Entry 9D65 (X-ray diffraction, 1.45 A resolution); this record covers chains A and B.

== Chain A ==
Name: Cobalt-containing nitrile hydratase subunit alpha
Source organism: Pseudonocardia thermophila
Notes: EC 4.2.1.84
Reference sequence: Q7SID2 (NHAA_PSETH); residue numbers follow UniProt; this construct covers 1-204
Sequence (204 residues; numbered 1 to 204; the number before each row is that of its first residue):
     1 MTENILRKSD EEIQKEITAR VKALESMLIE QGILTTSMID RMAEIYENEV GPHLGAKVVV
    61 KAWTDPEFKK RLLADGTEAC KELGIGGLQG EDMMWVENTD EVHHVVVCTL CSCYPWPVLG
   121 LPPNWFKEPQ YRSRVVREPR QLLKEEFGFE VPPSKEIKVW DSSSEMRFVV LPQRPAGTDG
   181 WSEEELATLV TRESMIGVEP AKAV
Unresolved in the structure: 1
Modified residues: Cys113 (S-hydroxycysteine; CSO)
Swiss-Prot annotation at these positions:
  - binding site (Co(2+)): Cys108, Cys111, Ser112, Cys113
  - modified residue: Cys111 (Cysteine sulfinic acid (-SO2H)), Cys113 (Cysteine sulfenic acid (-SOH))
Disulfide bonds: Cys108-Cys111

== Chain B ==
Name: Cobalt-containing nitrile hydratase subunit beta
Source organism: Pseudonocardia thermophila
Notes: EC 4.2.1.84
Reference sequence: Q7SID3 (NHAB_PSETH); residue numbers follow UniProt; this construct covers 1-228
Sequence (228 residues; row label = number of the first residue in the row):
     1 MNGVYDVGGT DGLGPINRPA DEPVFRAEWE KVAFAMFPAT FRAGFMGLDE FAFGIEQMNP
    61 AEYLESPYYW HWIRTYIHHG VRTGKIDLEE LERRTQYYRE NPDAPLPEHE QKPELIEFVN
   121 QAVYGGLPAS REVDRPPKFK EGDVVRFSTA SPKGHARRAR YVRGKTGTVV KHHGAYIYPD
   181 TAGNGLGECP EHLYTVRFTA QELWGPEGDP NSSVYYDCWE PYIELVDT
Sequence notes: engineered mutation Ala52 (Arg in Q7SID3)

== Interface between chain A and chain B ==
Residue-residue contacts (182):
  Asn4(A) with Glu65(B), hydrogen bond
  Arg7(A) with Glu65(B), salt bridge
  Gln14(A) with Trp29(B), hydrogen bond
  Glu16(A) with Arg99(B), salt bridge
  Ile17(A) with Trp29(B); Pro67(B), hydrophobic; Trp70(B), hydrophobic
  Thr18(A) with Trp29(B)
  Ala19(A) with Thr95(B); Tyr98(B); Arg99(B)
  Arg20(A) with Trp70(B); Arg74(B); Thr95(B)
  Val21(A) with Trp29(B), hydrophobic; Val32(B), hydrophobic; Ile73(B), hydrophobic
  Lys22(A) with Tyr98(B); Pro102(B), hydrogen bond (side chain-backbone); Asp103(B); Ala104(B), hydrogen bond (side chain-backbone); Leu106(B)
  Ala23(A) with Leu91(B); Arg94(B); Thr95(B); Tyr98(B)
  Leu24(A) with Met36(B), hydrophobic; Ile86(B), hydrophobic; Leu91(B)
  Glu25(A) with Val32(B); Met36(B); Leu106(B)
  Ser26(A) with Arg94(B), hydrogen bond; Tyr98(B); Pro107(B)
  Met27(A) with Ile86(B), hydrophobic; Asp87(B); Leu91(B), hydrophobic; Arg94(B)
  Leu28(A) with Phe45(B), hydrophobic
  Ile29(A) with Leu106(B), hydrophobic; Pro107(B); His109(B)
  Glu30(A) with Arg94(B), salt bridge; Pro107(B)
  Gln31(A) with Phe45(B); Lys85(B), hydrogen bond (side chain-backbone); Ile86(B)
  Gly32(A) with Lys112(B), hydrogen bond (backbone-side chain)
  Ile33(A) with Ala39(B); Ala43(B), hydrophobic; Phe45(B), hydrophobic; Leu115(B)
  Leu34(A) with Ala39(B), hydrophobic
  Thr35(A) with His109(B); Glu110(B); Gln111(B), hydrogen bond; Leu115(B)
  Thr36(A) with His109(B), hydrogen bond (backbone-side chain); Gln111(B), hydrogen bond
  Ser37(A) with Gln111(B), hydrogen bond; Ile116(B)
  Met38(A) with Ala39(B), hydrophobic; Leu115(B), hydrophobic; Ile116(B); Val119(B), hydrophobic
  Ile39(A) with Ala35(B), hydrophobic
  Arg41(A) with Val119(B); Asn120(B), hydrogen bond; Tyr124(B), hydrogen bond
  Met42(A) with Phe34(B), hydrophobic; Pro38(B), hydrophobic; Val119(B), hydrophobic
  Ile45(A) with Val119(B), hydrophobic; Val123(B), hydrophobic; Tyr124(B)
  Tyr46(A) with Val24(B); Phe34(B), hydrophobic; Val123(B)
  Glu47(A) with Val24(B); Phe25(B); Lys31(B), salt bridge
  Glu49(A) with Tyr124(B), hydrogen bond
  Gly87(A) with Val123(B); Tyr124(B); Gly126(B)
  Leu88(A) with Ala122(B); Val123(B), hydrogen bond (backbone-backbone); Gly126(B); Leu127(B), hydrophobic
  Gln89(A) with Leu48(B)
  Glu91(A) with Gly126(B); Leu127(B), hydrogen bond (side chain-backbone); Pro128(B)
  Asp92(A) with Tyr176(B), hydrogen bond
  Met94(A) with Lys171(B); His173(B)
  Cys108(A) with Arg157(B), hydrogen bond
  Thr109(A) with Tyr5(B); Val7(B); Gly8(B); Tyr161(B)
  Leu110(A) with Tyr5(B); Asp6(B); Arg157(B); Tyr216(B)
  Cys111(A) with Arg157(B), hydrogen bond
  Ser112(A) with Tyr68(B), hydrogen bond
  Cys113(A) with Arg157(B)
  Trp116(A) with Phe34(B), hydrophobic
  Leu121(A) with Val24(B), hydrophobic; Phe34(B), hydrophobic; Tyr69(B)
  Pro123(A) with Glu22(B)
  Asn124(A) with Glu22(B), hydrogen bond (backbone-side chain); Arg26(B)
  Trp125(A) with Ile16(B), hydrophobic; Asn17(B); Arg18(B)
  Lys127(A) with Tyr68(B)
  Glu128(A) with Asn17(B)
  Pro129(A) with Leu13(B); Leu64(B), hydrophobic
  Gln130(A) with Leu13(B), hydrogen bond (side chain-backbone); Gly14(B); Pro15(B); Ile16(B)
  Tyr131(A) with Ile16(B), hydrophobic
  Arg132(A) with Tyr5(B), hydrogen bond (side chain-backbone); Val7(B); Tyr63(B), hydrogen bond
  Ser133(A) with Val7(B); Gly8(B); Gly9(B), hydrogen bond (backbone-backbone); Thr10(B), hydrogen bond (side chain-backbone); Leu13(B)
  Val136(A) with Gly8(B); Gly9(B); Tyr161(B); Trp204(B), hydrogen bond (backbone-side chain); Val214(B)
  Arg137(A) with Gly9(B); Asp11(B), salt bridge; Trp204(B)
  Pro139(A) with Ser212(B)
  Arg140(A) with Asp209(B), salt bridge; Asn211(B), hydrogen bond (side chain-backbone)
  Glu146(A) with Pro15(B); Ile16(B), hydrogen bond (side chain-backbone); Arg18(B), hydrogen bond (backbone-side chain)
  Phe147(A) with Arg18(B)
  Pro153(A) with Asn211(B)
  Ser154(A) with Asn211(B), hydrogen bond (backbone-side chain)
  Lys155(A) with Asn211(B)
  Glu156(A) with Asn211(B)
  Ile157(A) with Asn211(B), hydrogen bond (backbone-backbone); Ser212(B), hydrogen bond (backbone-side chain); Ser213(B), hydrogen bond (backbone-backbone)
  Lys158(A) with Ser213(B); Tyr215(B), hydrogen bond
  Val159(A) with Ser213(B), hydrogen bond (backbone-backbone); Val214(B); Tyr215(B), hydrogen bond (backbone-backbone)
  Trp160(A) with Tyr215(B), hydrophobic
  Asp161(A) with Tyr161(B), hydrogen bond; Tyr215(B), hydrogen bond (backbone-backbone); Tyr216(B); Asp217(B)
  Ser163(A) with Arg157(B), hydrogen bond (backbone-side chain); Tyr216(B); Asp217(B), hydrogen bond (side chain-backbone); Trp219(B)
  Ser164(A) with Leu193(B); Asp217(B), hydrogen bond; Trp219(B)
  Glu165(A) with Leu48(B); Ala129(B)
  Met166(A) with His173(B); Tyr176(B); Asp217(B)
  Phe168(A) with Asp217(B)
  Glu199(A) with Arg18(B), salt bridge
Other interface residues (no listed pair), chain A (83 interface residues in all): Thr2, Ala43, Gly86, Leu142, Ser162
Other interface residues (no listed pair), chain B (93 interface residues in all): Ala27, Phe37, Thr40, Ala52, Trp72, Tyr76, Ile77, Glu90, Phe118, Gly125, Ala159, Thr195

== Summary ==
Chain A and chain B form an interface of 83 and 93 residues respectively, with 42 hydrogen bonds and 7 salt
bridges. Polar pairs include Arg7(A)-Glu65(B), Glu16(A)-Arg99(B) and Glu30(A)-Arg94(B). Curated annotation
(UniProt) lists 4 Co2+-binding residues on chain A.
Chain A is Cobalt-containing nitrile hydratase subunit alpha and chain B is Cobalt-containing nitrile
hydratase subunit beta, both from Pseudonocardia thermophila; the structure, Nitrile hydratase BR52A mutant,
was determined by X-ray diffraction (same publication as 9D6K, 9D6J and 9D6M).
